Entry 4D8B (X-ray diffraction, 1.06 A resolution); this record covers chain A.

Chain A:
Name: Streptopain
Source organism: Streptococcus pyogenes
Notes: EC 3.4.22.10
UniProtKB: E0PTS8 (E0PTS8_STRPY); numbering as in UniProt (aligned over 146-398)
Chain sequence (261 residues; numbered 146 to 406; the number before each row is that of its first residue):
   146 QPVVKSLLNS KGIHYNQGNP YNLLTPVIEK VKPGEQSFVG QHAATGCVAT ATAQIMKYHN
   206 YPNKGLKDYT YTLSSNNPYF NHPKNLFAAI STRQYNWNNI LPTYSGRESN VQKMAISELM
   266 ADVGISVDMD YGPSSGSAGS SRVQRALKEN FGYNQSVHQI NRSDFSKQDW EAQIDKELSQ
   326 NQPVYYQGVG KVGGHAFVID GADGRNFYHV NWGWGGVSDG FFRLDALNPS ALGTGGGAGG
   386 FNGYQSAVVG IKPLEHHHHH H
Unresolved in the structure: 400-406
Sequence notes: expression tag (399-406)
What the authors report for this chain:
  - contacts within the chain: Trp-359/Leu-377 (hydrophobic contact)
  - conformationally variable residues (loop rearrangement): Gln-332 to Ala-341, Arg-368 to Gln-390
  - mutagenesis - G378A, G380A: decreased catalytic activity
  - mutagenesis - G384A, G385A (3.1-fold): increased catalytic activity on Ac-AIK-AMC
  - mutagenesis - G381A, G382A: unchanged catalytic activity on Ac-AIK-AMC
  - mutagenesis - T379A: unchanged catalytic activity
  - mutagenesis - G384D: decreased catalytic activity on Ac-AIK-AMC
  - mutagenesis - T379A, G381A, G382A: decreased catalytic activity on prodomain
  - mutagenesis - T379V: unchanged catalytic activity on zymogen
  - mutagenesis - C192A: abolished catalytic activity
  - mutagenesis - G385A: unchanged catalytic activity on prodomain

Summary:
From the paper: T379A, G381A and G382A reduce catalytic activity on prodomain; conformational variability at
Gln-332 and Arg-368; 10 substitutions were tested in all.
Chain A is Streptopain (Streptococcus pyogenes); the structure, High resolution structure of monomeric S.
progenies SpeB reveals role of glycine-rich active site loop, was determined by X-ray diffraction (same
publication as 4D8E and 4D8I).
